PDB entry 5JI3 | X-ray diffraction, 3.00 A resolution | chains B and C of the 6 polymer chains in the assembly

Chain B (and C):
Molecule: ATP-dependent protease subunit HslV
Organism: Escherichia coli
Notes: EC 3.4.25.2; chain C of this document is another copy of the same molecule, construct and numbering; everything in this record applies to it too
UniProtKB: B7LA29 (HSLV_ECO55); residues 0-175 here correspond to UniProt positions 1-176 (UniProt number = residue number + 1)
Sequence (176 residues; each row starts with the number of its first residue; numbering starts at 0):
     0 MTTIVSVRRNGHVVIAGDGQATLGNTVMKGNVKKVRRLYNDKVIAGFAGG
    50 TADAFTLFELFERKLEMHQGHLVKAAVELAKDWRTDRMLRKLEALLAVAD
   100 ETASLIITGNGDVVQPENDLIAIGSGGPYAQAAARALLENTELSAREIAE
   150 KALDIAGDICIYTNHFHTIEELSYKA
Disordered / not traced: 0, 175

Chain B / chain C interface:
Contacting residue pairs - 28 pairs, chain B then chain C:
  P127(B) - Y128(C)  hydrophobic
  Y128(B) - P127(C)  hydrophobic
  Y128(B) - Y128(C)  hydrophobic
  Y128(B) - A131(C)
  Q130(B) - I158(C)
  A131(B) - Y128(C)
  A131(B) - A131(C)  hydrophobic
  A131(B) - A132(C)
  A131(B) - I154(C)  hydrophobic
  A131(B) - I158(C)
  A132(B) - A131(C)
  A132(B) - A132(C)
  A132(B) - A135(C)
  R134(B) - I154(C)
  R134(B) - D157(C)  salt bridge
  R134(B) - I158(C)
  A135(B) - A132(C)
  A135(B) - A135(C)  hydrophobic
  A135(B) - L136(C)
  L136(B) - A135(C)  hydrophobic
  L136(B) - N139(C)
  N139(B) - L136(C)
  N139(B) - K150(C)
  K150(B) - N139(C)
  I154(B) - A131(C)  hydrophobic
  D157(B) - R134(C)  salt bridge
  I158(B) - P127(C)
  I158(B) - A131(C)
Also at the interface, not in a pair above, chain B (15 interface residues in all): T140, L142
Also at the interface, not in a pair above, chain C (15 interface residues in all): Q130, T140, L142

Overview:
The chain B/chain C interface involves 15 residues from each chain; the contacts include 2 salt bridges. The
salt-bridged pair is R134(B)-D157(C).
Both chains are ATP-dependent protease subunit HslV (Escherichia coli). Entry 5JI3 (HslUV complex) was
determined by X-ray diffraction together with 5JI2 from the same study.
